2H65 - chains B and E of the 6 polymer chains in the assembly; structure by X-ray diffraction, 2.30 A resolution.

== Chain B ==
Name: caspase-3, p12 subunit
Source organism: Homo sapiens
Notes: EC 3.4.22.-
Reference sequence: P42574 (CASP3_HUMAN); numbering as in UniProt (aligned over 184-277)
Sequence (95 residues; each row starts with the number of its first residue):
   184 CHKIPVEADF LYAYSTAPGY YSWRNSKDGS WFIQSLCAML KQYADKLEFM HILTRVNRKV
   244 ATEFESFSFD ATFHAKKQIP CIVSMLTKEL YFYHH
Unresolved in the structure: 184-185
Sequence notes: expression tag (278)
Swiss-Prot annotation at these positions:
  - modified residue: Arg-207 (Microbial infection: ADP-riboxanated arginine)

== Chain E ==
Name: Ac-VDVAD-Cho
Sequence (6 residues; numbered 1 to 6; the number before each row is that of its first residue):
     1 XVDVAX
Modified residues: ACE (acetyl group) at position 1; ASJ ((3S)-3-amino-4-hydroxybutanoic acid) at position 6

== How chain B and chain E interact ==
Pairs across the interface (21):
  Tyr-204(B) with Ala-5(E), hydrophobic
  Ser-205(B) with Ala-5(E); ASJ_6(E), hydrogen bond (backbone-backbone)
  Trp-206(B) with Asp-3(E); Val-4(E); Ala-5(E)
  Arg-207(B) with Asp-3(E); Val-4(E), hydrogen bond (backbone-backbone); Ala-5(E); ASJ_6(E)
  Asn-208(B) with ACE_1(E); Val-2(E); Asp-3(E), hydrogen bond
  Ser-209(B) with ACE_1(E); Val-2(E), hydrogen bond (side chain-backbone)
  Trp-214(B) with Asp-3(E), hydrogen bond
  Glu-248(B) with Asp-3(E)
  Ser-249(B) with Asp-3(E)
  Phe-250(B) with Val-2(E); Asp-3(E), hydrogen bond (backbone-side chain)
  Phe-252(B) with Val-2(E), hydrophobic
Other interface residues (no listed pair), chain B (13 interface residues in all): Lys-210, Ser-251

== In short ==
Chain B and chain E form an interface of 13 and 6 residues respectively, with 6 hydrogen bonds. Polar pairs
include Asn-208(B)/Asp-3(E), Ser-209(B)/Val-2(E) and Trp-214(B)/Asp-3(E).
Chain B is caspase-3, p12 subunit (Homo sapiens) and chain E is Ac-VDVAD-Cho; the structure, Crystal strusture
of caspase-3 with inhibitor Ac-VDVAD-Cho, was determined by X-ray diffraction, deposited together with 2H5I
and 2H5J.
